Entry 6YBV (electron microscopy, 3.80 A resolution); this record covers chains r and t of the 5 polymer chains in the assembly.

[Chain r]
Molecule: Eukaryotic translation initiation factor 2 subunit 1
Organism: Homo sapiens
UniProtKB: P05198 (IF2A_HUMAN); numbering as in UniProt (aligned over 1-315)
Chain sequence (315 residues; numbered 1 to 315; the number before each row is that of its first residue):
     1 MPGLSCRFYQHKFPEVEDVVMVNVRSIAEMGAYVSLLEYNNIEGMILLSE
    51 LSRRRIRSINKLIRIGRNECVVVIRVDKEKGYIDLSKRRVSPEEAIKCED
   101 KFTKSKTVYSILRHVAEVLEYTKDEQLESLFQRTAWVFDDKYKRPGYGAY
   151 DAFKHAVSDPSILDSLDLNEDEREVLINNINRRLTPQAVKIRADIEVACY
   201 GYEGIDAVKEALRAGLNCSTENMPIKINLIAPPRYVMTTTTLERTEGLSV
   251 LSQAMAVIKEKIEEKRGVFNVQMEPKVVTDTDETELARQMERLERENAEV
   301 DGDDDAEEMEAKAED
Unresolved in the structure: 1-3, 279-315
UniProt features mapped onto this chain:
  - modified residue: Ser49 (Phosphoserine), Ser52 (Phosphoserine), Lys141 (N6-acetyllysine), Ser158 (Phosphoserine), Thr279 (Phosphothreonine), Thr281 (Phosphothreonine)

[Chain t]
Molecule: Eukaryotic translation initiation factor 2 subunit 3
Organism: Homo sapiens
Notes: EC 3.6.5.3
UniProtKB: P41091 (IF2G_HUMAN); numbering as in UniProt (aligned over 1-472)
Chain sequence (472 residues; each row starts with the number of its first residue):
     1 MAGGEAGVTLGQPHLSRQDLTTLDVTKLTPLSHEVISRQATINIGTIGHV
    51 AHGKSTVVKAISGVHTVRFKNELERNITIKLGYANAKIYKLDDPSCPRPE
   101 CYRSCGSSTPDEFPTDIPGTKGNFKLVRHVSFVDCPGHDILMATMLNGAA
   151 VMDAALLLIAGNESCPQPQTSEHLAAIEIMKLKHILILQNKIDLVKESQA
   201 KEQYEQILAFVQGTVAEGAPIIPISAQLKYNIEVVCEYIVKKIPVPPRDF
   251 TSEPRLIVIRSFDVNKPGCEVDDLKGGVAGGSILKGVLKVGQEIEVRPGI
   301 VSKDSEGKLMCKPIFSKIVSLFAEHNDLQYAAPGGLIGVGTKIDPTLCRA
   351 DRMVGQVLGAVGALPEIFTELEISYFLLRRLLGVRTEGDKKAAKVQKLSK
   401 NEVLMVNIGSLSTGGRVSAVKADLGKIVLTNPVCTEVGEKIALSRRVEKH
   451 WRLIGWGQIRRGVTIKPTVDDD
Unresolved in the structure: 1-33, 89-128, 262-277, 304-307, 386-396, 461-472
UniProt features mapped onto this chain:
  - region: Gly48 to Ser55 (G1), Asn76 to Lys80 (G2), Asp134 to Gly137 (G3), Asn190 to Asp193 (G4), Ser225 to Gln227 (G5), Gly457 to Val469 (Interacts with CDC123)
  - binding site (GTP): Ala51 to Thr56, Asn190 to Asp193, Ser225 to Gln227
  - modified residue: Ala2 (N-acetylalanine), Ser16 (Phosphoserine)

[Interface between chain r and chain t]
Contacting residue pairs - 6 pairs, chain r then chain t:
  Tyr200(r) - Lys342(t)
  Tyr200(r) - Ile343(t)  hydrophobic
  Tyr202(r) - Phe315(t)
  Ile205(r) - Lys342(t)
  Pro233(r) - Pro345(t)
  Pro233(r) - Thr346(t)
Other interface residues (no listed pair), chain r (6 interface residues in all): Gly204, Asn270
Other interface residues (no listed pair), chain t (9 interface residues in all): Ser316, Lys317, Val319, Asp344

[Summary]
6 residues of chain r face 9 of chain t across their interface. From UniProt: 13 GTP-binding residues on chain
t.
Here chain r is Eukaryotic translation initiation factor 2 subunit 1 and chain t is Eukaryotic translation
initiation factor 2 subunit 3, both from Homo sapiens. Entry 6YBV (Structure of a human 48S translational
initiation complex - eIF2-TC) was determined by electron microscopy.
